PDB entry 8J8R | electron microscopy, 2.90 A resolution | chains C and V of the 12 polymer chains in the assembly

Chain C:
Name: Beta-arrestin-2
From: Bos taurus
UniProtKB: P32120 (ARRB2_BOVIN); numbering as in UniProt (aligned over 1-420)
Chain sequence (420 residues; each row starts with the number of its first residue):
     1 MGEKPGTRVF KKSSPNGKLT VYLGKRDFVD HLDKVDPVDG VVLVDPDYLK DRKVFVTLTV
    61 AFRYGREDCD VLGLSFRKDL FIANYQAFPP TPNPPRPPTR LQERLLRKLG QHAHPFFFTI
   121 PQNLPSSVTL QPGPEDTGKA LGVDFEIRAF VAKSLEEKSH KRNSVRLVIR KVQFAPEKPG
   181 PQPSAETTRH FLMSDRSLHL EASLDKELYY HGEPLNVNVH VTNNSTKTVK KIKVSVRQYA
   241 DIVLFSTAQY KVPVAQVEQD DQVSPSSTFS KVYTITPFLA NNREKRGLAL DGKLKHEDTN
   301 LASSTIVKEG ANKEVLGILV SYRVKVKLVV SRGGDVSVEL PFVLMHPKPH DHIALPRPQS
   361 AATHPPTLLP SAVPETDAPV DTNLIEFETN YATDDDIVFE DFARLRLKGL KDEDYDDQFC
Unresolved in the structure: 1-6, 351-420
Sequence notes: engineered mutation Gly17 (Cys in P32120), Val60 (Cys in P32120), Cys69 (Leu in P32120), Ser126 (Cys in P32120), Leu141 (Cys in P32120), Val151 (Cys in P32120), Val243 (Cys in P32120), Val252 (Cys in P32120), Ser270 (Cys in P32120), Phe278 (Leu in P32120), Ala280 (Ser in P32120)

Chain V:
Name: Muscarinic acetylcholine receptor M2
Notes: fragment: icl3
UniProtKB: P08172 (ACM2_HUMAN); residues 342-359 here correspond to UniProt positions 300-317 (UniProt number = residue number - 42)
Chain sequence (18 residues; each row starts with the number of its first residue):
   342 EITQDENTVS TSLGHSKD
Unresolved in the structure: 342-346, 356-359
Modified / non-standard residues: Thr344, Thr349, Thr352 (phosphothreonine; TPO); Ser351, Ser357 (phosphoserine; SEP)

How chain C and chain V interact:
Pairs across the interface (26):
  Thr7(C) with Ser353(V); Leu354(V)
  Arg8(C) with Ser351(V); Thr352(V); Ser353(V)
  Val9(C) with Val350(V); Ser351(V); Thr352(V), hydrogen bond (backbone-backbone); Leu354(V), hydrophobic
  Phe10(C) with Thr349(V); Val350(V)
  Lys11(C) with Asn348(V); Thr349(V); Val350(V), hydrogen bond (backbone-backbone); Thr352(V)
  Lys12(C) with Asn348(V); Thr349(V)
  Ser13(C) with Glu347(V), hydrogen bond (side chain-backbone)
  Arg26(C) with Thr349(V)
  Leu101(C) with Leu354(V), hydrophobic
  Arg104(C) with Leu354(V)
  Leu105(C) with Leu354(V), hydrophobic
  Lys108(C) with Thr352(V); Leu354(V)
  Leu167(C) with Thr349(V)
  Lys295(C) with Thr349(V)
The authors on this interface:
  - interface residues, chain C: Lys108(C)

In short:
The interface between chain C and chain V involves 14 residues on one side and 8 on the other; the contacts
include 3 hydrogen bonds. Polar pairs include Ser13(C)-Glu347(V), Val9(C)-Thr352(V) and Lys11(C)-Val350(V).
The paper reports the interface residue Lys108(C).
Chain C is Beta-arrestin-2 (Bos taurus) and chain V is Muscarinic acetylcholine receptor M2; the structure,
Structure of beta-arrestin2 in complex with M2Rpp, was determined by electron microscopy together with 8GO9,
8J8V, 8J8Z, 8J97, 8J9K and 8JAF from the same study.
